PDB entry 3FXH | X-ray diffraction, 1.84 A resolution | chain A

== Chain A ==
Name: Integron gene cassette protein HFX_CASS2
From: uncultured bacterium
UniProt: B0BHE4 (B0BHE4_9BACT); residues 1-114 here correspond to UniProt positions 10-123 (UniProt number = residue number + 9)
Amino-acid sequence (135 residues; each row starts with the number of its first residue; numbers below 1 keep their minus sign (Mse-20 is residue -20)):
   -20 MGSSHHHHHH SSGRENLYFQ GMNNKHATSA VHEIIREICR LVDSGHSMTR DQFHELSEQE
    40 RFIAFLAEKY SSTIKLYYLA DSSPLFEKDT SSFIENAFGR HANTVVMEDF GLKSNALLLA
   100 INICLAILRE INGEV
Disordered / not traced: -20 to -2, 112-114
Differences from the reference sequence: expression tag (-20 to 0)
Modified residues: Mse-20 (selenomethionine); Mse1, Mse27, Mse86 (selenomethionine; parent Met)
From the paper describing this entry:
  - self-association interface (contacts with another copy of this molecule): Ile14, Leu91, Leu97, Ile100, Leu104

== Summary ==
From the paper: a self-association interface involving Ile14, Leu91 and Leu97 among others.
Chain A is Integron gene cassette protein HFX_CASS2 (uncultured bacterium); the structure, Crystal structure
from the mobile metagenome of Halifax Harbour Sewage Outfall: Integron Cassette Protein HFX_CASS2, was
determined by X-ray diffraction together with 3JRT, 3IF4, 3IMO, 3FUY and 3FY6 from the same study.
